Entry 5UH6 (X-ray diffraction, 3.84 A resolution); this record covers chains C and D of the 9 polymer chains in the assembly.

# Chain C
Protein: DNA-directed RNA polymerase subunit beta
From: Mycobacterium tuberculosis (strain ATCC 25618 / H37Rv)
Notes: EC 2.7.7.6
Reference sequence: P9WGY9 (RPOB_MYCTU); residue numbers follow UniProt; this construct covers 1-1178
Chain sequence (1178 residues; numbered 1 to 1178; the number before each row is that of its first residue):
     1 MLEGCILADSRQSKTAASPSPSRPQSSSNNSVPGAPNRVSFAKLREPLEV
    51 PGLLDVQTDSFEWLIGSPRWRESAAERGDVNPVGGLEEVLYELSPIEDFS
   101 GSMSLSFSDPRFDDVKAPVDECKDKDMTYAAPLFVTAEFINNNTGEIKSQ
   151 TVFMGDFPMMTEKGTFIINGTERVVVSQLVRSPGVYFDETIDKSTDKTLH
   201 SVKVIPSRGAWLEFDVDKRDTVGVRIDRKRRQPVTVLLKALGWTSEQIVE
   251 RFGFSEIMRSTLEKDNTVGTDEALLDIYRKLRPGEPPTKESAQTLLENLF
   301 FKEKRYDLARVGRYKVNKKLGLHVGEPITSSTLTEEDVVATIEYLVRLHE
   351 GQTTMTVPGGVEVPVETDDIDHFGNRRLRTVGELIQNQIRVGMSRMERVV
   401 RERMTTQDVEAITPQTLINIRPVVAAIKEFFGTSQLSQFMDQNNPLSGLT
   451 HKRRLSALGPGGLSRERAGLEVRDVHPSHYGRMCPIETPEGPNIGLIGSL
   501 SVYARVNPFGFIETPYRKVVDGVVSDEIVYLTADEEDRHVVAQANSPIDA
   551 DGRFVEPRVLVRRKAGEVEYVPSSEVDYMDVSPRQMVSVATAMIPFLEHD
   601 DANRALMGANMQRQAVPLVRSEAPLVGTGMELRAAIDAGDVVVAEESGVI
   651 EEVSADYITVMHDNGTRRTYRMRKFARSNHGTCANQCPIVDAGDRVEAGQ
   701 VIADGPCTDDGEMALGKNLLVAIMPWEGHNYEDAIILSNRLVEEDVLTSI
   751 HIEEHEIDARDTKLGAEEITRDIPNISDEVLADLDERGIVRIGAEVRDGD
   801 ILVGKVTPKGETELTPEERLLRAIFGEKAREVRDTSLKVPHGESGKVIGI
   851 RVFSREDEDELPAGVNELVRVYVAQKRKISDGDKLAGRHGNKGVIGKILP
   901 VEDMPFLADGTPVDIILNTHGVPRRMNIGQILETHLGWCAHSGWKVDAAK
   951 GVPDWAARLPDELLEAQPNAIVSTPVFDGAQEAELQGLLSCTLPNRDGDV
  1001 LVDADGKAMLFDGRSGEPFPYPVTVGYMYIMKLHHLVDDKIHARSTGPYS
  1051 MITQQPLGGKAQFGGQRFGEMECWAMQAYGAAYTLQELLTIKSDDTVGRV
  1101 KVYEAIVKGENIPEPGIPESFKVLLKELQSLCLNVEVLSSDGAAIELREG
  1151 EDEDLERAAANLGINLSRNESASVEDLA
Disordered / not traced: 1-27, 1154-1178
Small-molecule neighbours: rifampicin (RFP): Arg173, Ser434, Gln435, Leu436, Ser437, Gln438, Phe439, Asp441, His451, Arg454, Ser456, Leu458, Arg465, Pro489, Asn493, Ile497, Asn610, Arg613, His680

# Chain D
Protein: DNA-directed RNA polymerase subunit beta'
From: Mycobacterium tuberculosis (strain ATCC 25618 / H37Rv)
Notes: EC 2.7.7.6
Reference sequence: P9WGY7 (RPOC_MYCTU); residue numbers follow UniProt; this construct covers 1-1316
Chain sequence (1316 residues; numbered 1 to 1316; the number before each row is that of its first residue):
     1 MLDVNFFDELRIGLATAEDIRQWSYGEVKKPETINYRTLKPEKDGLFCEK
    51 IFGPTRDWECYCGKYKRVRFKGIICERCGVEVTRAKVRRERMGHIELAAP
   101 VTHIWYFKGVPSRLGYLLDLAPKDLEKIIYFAAYVITSVDEEMRHNELST
   151 LEAEMAVERKAVEDQRDGELEARAQKLEADLAELEAEGAKADARRKVRDG
   201 GEREMRQIRDRAQRELDRLEDIWSTFTKLAPKQLIVDENLYRELVDRYGE
   251 YFTGAMGAESIQKLIENFDIDAEAESLRDVIRNGKGQKKLRALKRLKVVA
   301 AFQQSGNSPMGMVLDAVPVIPPELRPMVQLDGGRFATSDLNDLYRRVINR
   351 NNRLKRLIDLGAPEIIVNNEKRMLQESVDALFDNGRRGRPVTGPGNRPLK
   401 SLSDLLKGKQGRFRQNLLGKRVDYSGRSVIVVGPQLKLHQCGLPKLMALE
   451 LFKPFVMKRLVDLNHAQNIKSAKRMVERQRPQVWDVLEEVIAEHPVLLNR
   501 APTLHRLGIQAFEPMLVEGKAIQLHPLVCEAFNADFDGDQMAVHLPLSAE
   551 AQAEARILMLSSNNILSPASGRPLAMPRLDMVTGLYYLTTEVPGDTGEYQ
   601 PASGDHPETGVYSSPAEAIMAADRGVLSVRAKIKVRLTQLRPPVEIEAEL
   651 FGHSGWQPGDAWMAETTLGRVMFNELLPLGYPFVNKQMHKKVQAAIINDL
   701 AERYPMIVVAQTVDKLKDAGFYWATRSGVTVSMADVLVPPRKKEILDHYE
   751 ERADKVEKQFQRGALNHDERNEALVEIWKEATDEVGQALREHYPDDNPII
   801 TIVDSGATGNFTQTRTLAGMKGLVTNPKGEFIPRPVKSSFREGLTVLEYF
   851 INTHGARKGLADTALRTADSGYLTRRLVDVSQDVIVREHDCQTERGIVVE
   901 LAERAPDGTLIRDPYIETSAYARTLGTDAVDEAGNVIVERGQDLGDPEID
   951 ALLAAGITQVKVRSVLTCATSTGVCATCYGRSMATGKLVDIGEAVGIVAA
  1001 QSIGEPGTQLTMRTFHQGGVGEDITGGLPRVQELFEARVPRGKAPIADVT
  1051 GRVRLEDGERFYKITIVPDDGGEEVVYDKISKRQRLRVFKHEDGSERVLS
  1101 DGDHVEVGQQLMEGSADPHEVLRVQGPREVQIHLVREVQEVYRAQGVSIH
  1151 DKHIEVIVRQMLRRVTIIDSGSTEFLPGSLIDRAEFEAENRRVVAEGGEP
  1201 AAGRPVLMGITKASLATDSWLSAASFQETTRVLTDAAINCRSDKLNGLKE
  1251 NVIIGKLIPAGTGINRYRNIAVQPTEEARAAAYTIPSYEDQYYSPDFGAA
  1301 TGAAVPLDDYGYSDYR
Disordered / not traced: 1-2, 1012-1025, 1282-1316
Ion coordination: Zn2+ site 1: Cys60, Cys62, Cys75, Cys78; Mg2+: Asp535, Asp537, Asp539 (shared with 1 residue of chain I); Zn2+ site 2: Cys891, Cys968, Cys975, Cys978
UniProt features mapped onto this chain:
  - binding site (Zn(2+)): Cys60, Cys62, Cys75, Cys78, Cys891, Cys968, Cys975, Cys978
  - binding site (Mg(2+)): Asp535, Asp537, Asp539

# Interface between chain C and chain D
Pairs across the interface (334; chain C residue first):
  Asp196(C) with Lys1082(D), salt bridge
  Leu470(C) with Asp862(D)
  Arg473(C) with Arg857(D), hydrogen bond (backbone-side chain)
  Val475(C) with Phe850(D), hydrophobic; His854(D), hydrogen bond (backbone-side chain); Arg857(D)
  His476(C) with Phe850(D)
  Tyr480(C) with Val846(D); Phe850(D), hydrophobic
  Pro485(C) with Thr853(D); Arg857(D), hydrogen bond (backbone-side chain)
  Ile486(C) with Tyr849(D), hydrophobic; Thr853(D); Arg857(D)
  Thr488(C) with Arg857(D)
  Ile494(C) with Arg857(D); Leu860(D), hydrophobic
  Gly495(C) with Arg857(D)
  Gln543(C) with Val846(D); Leu847(D)
  Arg562(C) with Leu847(D)
  Val568(C) with Leu847(D), hydrophobic
  Met586(C) with Val846(D), hydrophobic; Phe850(D), hydrophobic
  Leu597(C) with Tyr849(D), hydrogen bond (backbone-side chain)
  Glu598(C) with Gly843(D); Leu844(D), hydrogen bond (backbone-backbone); Tyr849(D)
  His599(C) with Phe840(D), hydrogen bond (side chain-backbone); Arg841(D); Glu842(D); Gly843(D)
  Asp600(C) with Phe840(D); Tyr849(D), hydrogen bond (backbone-side chain)
  Asp601(C) with Phe840(D)
  Ala602(C) with Thr853(D); Ala856(D), hydrophobic
  Asn603(C) with Ala856(D); Leu860(D)
  Ala605(C) with Tyr849(D)
  Ile723(C) with Thr730(D)
  Met724(C) with Thr725(D)
  Pro725(C) with Ala724(D); Thr725(D); Val729(D)
  Trp726(C) with Thr725(D)
  Glu727(C) with Phe721(D); Tyr722(D); Thr725(D), hydrogen bond (backbone-side chain); Arg726(D), salt bridge
  Gly728(C) with Val432(D); Pro434(D); Phe721(D)
  His729(C) with Val432(D); Pro434(D)
  Asn730(C) with Asp580(D)
  Tyr731(C) with Val432(D), hydrophobic; Pro526(D), hydrogen bond (side chain-backbone); Phe536(D); Arg578(D), hydrogen bond; Leu579(D), hydrophobic; Asp580(D); Met581(D), hydrophobic; Phe721(D), hydrophobic
  Glu732(C) with Ala534(D); Asp535(D); Phe536(D), hydrogen bond (backbone-backbone); Arg578(D), salt bridge; Leu579(D)
  Asp733(C) with Phe536(D)
  Arg760(C) with Asp331(D), hydrogen bond (side chain-backbone)
  Arg797(C) with Gln479(D), hydrogen bond
  Asp798(C) with Gln479(D)
  Asp800(C) with Arg478(D), salt bridge
  Thr812(C) with Glu59(D)
  Glu813(C) with Lys66(D); Arg67(D), salt bridge
  Gly882(C) with Val429(D); Val431(D)
  Lys884(C) with Asp537(D)
  Lys892(C) with Asp537(D)
  Gly893(C) with Phe536(D)
  Val894(C) with Ile430(D); Phe536(D), hydrogen bond (backbone-backbone); Gly538(D)
  Ile895(C) with Val431(D)
  Gly896(C) with Val431(D)
  Asn918(C) with Asp580(D), hydrogen bond
  Thr919(C) with Val729(D), hydrogen bond (side chain-backbone); Thr730(D); Val731(D)
  His920(C) with Leu579(D), hydrogen bond (side chain-backbone); Asp580(D), salt bridge; Thr583(D); Ile802(D)
  Arg924(C) with Thr808(D), hydrogen bond; Gln813(D)
  Met926(C) with Gln813(D); Leu817(D), hydrophobic; Phe840(D), hydrophobic
  Ile928(C) with Leu817(D), hydrophobic; Phe840(D)
  Ile931(C) with Val731(D), hydrophobic; Met733(D)
  His935(C) with Ser732(D); Met733(D), hydrogen bond (side chain-backbone)
  Phe977(C) with Val846(D), hydrophobic
  Glu982(C) with Met733(D); Arg841(D); Glu842(D)
  Gln986(C) with Met733(D)
  Asp1005(C) with Ser732(D), hydrogen bond (backbone-side chain); Ala734(D)
  Lys1007(C) with Ser732(D); Asp735(D), salt bridge
  Asp1012(C) with Arg726(D), salt bridge
  Phe1019(C) with Thr725(D)
  Pro1020(C) with Arg726(D)
  Tyr1021(C) with Tyr587(D), hydrogen bond; Arg630(D); Ser727(D); Gly728(D)
  Pro1022(C) with Thr730(D), hydrogen bond (backbone-side chain)
  Thr1024(C) with Thr730(D); Val731(D), hydrogen bond (side chain-backbone); Ser732(D)
  Val1037(C) with Val429(D), hydrophobic
  Asp1038(C) with Lys520(D), salt bridge
  Lys1040(C) with Arg427(D); Val429(D); Gln540(D)
  Ile1041(C) with Arg427(D); Ser428(D); Lys520(D)
  His1042(C) with Gly426(D); Arg427(D), hydrogen bond (backbone-backbone)
  Ala1043(C) with Ser425(D); Gly426(D); Glu450(D)
  Arg1044(C) with Asp423(D), salt bridge; Tyr424(D), hydrogen bond (backbone-backbone); Ser425(D), hydrogen bond (backbone-backbone); Glu450(D)
  Ser1045(C) with Asp423(D); Tyr424(D), hydrogen bond (backbone-backbone); Glu450(D), hydrogen bond; Lys453(D)
  Thr1046(C) with Tyr424(D)
  Tyr1049(C) with Asp423(D), hydrogen bond
  Met1051(C) with Arg89(D); Pro326(D), hydrophobic; Val328(D), hydrophobic
  Ile1052(C) with Arg89(D), hydrogen bond (backbone-side chain); Arg412(D)
  Thr1053(C) with Arg412(D); Asn416(D)
  Gln1054(C) with Arg89(D)
  Gln1055(C) with Asn416(D), hydrogen bond (side chain-backbone); Lys420(D); Arg421(D), hydrogen bond (side chain-backbone)
  Pro1056(C) with Arg421(D); Val422(D); Asp423(D)
  Leu1057(C) with Arg421(D)
  Gly1065(C) with Arg421(D); Val422(D)
  Gln1066(C) with Arg421(D); Val422(D), hydrogen bond (backbone-backbone); Ser425(D), hydrogen bond (backbone-side chain); Gly426(D); Arg427(D), hydrogen bond; His544(D)
  Arg1067(C) with Gln415(D), hydrogen bond (side chain-backbone); Gly419(D), hydrogen bond (side chain-backbone); Lys420(D); Arg421(D)
  Phe1068(C) with Gly419(D); Lys420(D), hydrogen bond (backbone-backbone); Val422(D), hydrophobic; Ile509(D), hydrophobic; His544(D)
  Glu1070(C) with Leu418(D); Arg875(D), salt bridge
  Met1071(C) with Thr503(D)
  Glu1072(C) with Asn499(D); Thr503(D), hydrogen bond; Ile509(D)
  Cys1073(C) with Leu418(D), hydrogen bond (side chain-backbone)
  Trp1074(C) with Arg875(D); Val878(D); Ile997(D); Gln1001(D), hydrogen bond (backbone-side chain)
  Ala1075(C) with Thr503(D); Arg506(D); Gln1001(D)
  Met1076(C) with Ile509(D), hydrophobic; Met559(D), hydrophobic
  Gln1077(C) with Gln882(D); Ala994(D); Ile997(D); Leu1248(D)
  Ala1078(C) with Arg506(D), hydrogen bond (backbone-side chain); Val998(D), hydrophobic; Gln1001(D)
  Tyr1079(C) with Arg506(D), hydrogen bond (side chain-backbone); Leu507(D); Ile509(D), hydrogen bond (side chain-backbone); Leu558(D); Met559(D), hydrophobic; Asn564(D)
  Gly1080(C) with Glu554(D); Gly1261(D); Thr1262(D), hydrogen bond (backbone-side chain)
  Ala1081(C) with Glu554(D)
  Ala1082(C) with Glu554(D), hydrogen bond (backbone-side chain); Ile1258(D), hydrophobic; Thr1262(D), hydrogen bond (backbone-side chain); Gly1263(D)
  Tyr1083(C) with Glu550(D); Glu554(D), hydrogen bond (backbone-side chain); Leu1257(D), hydrophobic; Thr1262(D); Arg1268(D)
  Thr1084(C) with Ala551(D), hydrogen bond (side chain-backbone); Glu554(D), hydrogen bond (backbone-side chain)
  Leu1085(C) with Ile1258(D), hydrophobic
  Gln1086(C) with Gly1255(D); Leu1257(D)
  Glu1087(C) with Pro546(D); Leu547(D), hydrogen bond (side chain-backbone); Ser548(D), hydrogen bond (side chain-backbone); Ala551(D)
  Leu1088(C) with Val422(D)
  Leu1089(C) with Lys420(D); Val1252(D), hydrophobic
  Thr1090(C) with Gly1255(D)
  Lys1092(C) with Val422(D); Asp423(D), hydrogen bond (backbone-backbone); Tyr424(D); Leu545(D), hydrogen bond (side chain-backbone); Pro546(D); Leu547(D)
  Ser1093(C) with Lys420(D); Arg421(D), hydrogen bond (side chain-backbone)
  Asp1094(C) with Lys420(D)
  Thr1096(C) with Lys86(D)
  Val1102(C) with Leu547(D), hydrophobic
  Tyr1103(C) with Tyr424(D); Pro454(D), hydrophobic; Met457(D)
  Ile1106(C) with Pro454(D); Phe455(D), hydrophobic
  Val1107(C) with Pro454(D); Met457(D), hydrophobic; Lys458(D)
  Gly1109(C) with Lys458(D)
  Ile1112(C) with Ser548(D)
  Gly1116(C) with Asn5(D)
  Ile1117(C) with Asn5(D)
  Pro1118(C) with Ile1254(D)
  Glu1119(C) with Lys86(D), salt bridge; Arg89(D), salt bridge
  Ser1120(C) with Asn416(D); Leu417(D); Lys420(D)
  Phe1121(C) with Ile1253(D), hydrophobic; Ile1254(D), hydrophobic
  Val1123(C) with Leu324(D), hydrophobic; Arg412(D)
  Leu1124(C) with Leu406(D), hydrophobic; Phe413(D), hydrophobic; Leu417(D), hydrophobic
  Lys1126(C) with Glu90(D), hydrogen bond (side chain-backbone); Met92(D); Leu324(D)
  Glu1127(C) with Leu405(D); Leu406(D); Arg412(D), salt bridge
  Leu1128(C) with Leu406(D), hydrophobic
  Gln1129(C) with Trp23(D); Met92(D); Pro318(D)
  Ser1130(C) with Pro318(D); Ile320(D); Phe382(D); Leu402(D)
  Leu1131(C) with His103(D), hydrogen bond (backbone-side chain); Trp105(D), hydrophobic; Phe382(D), hydrophobic
  Cys1132(C) with Leu14(D); Ala15(D), hydrogen bond (backbone-backbone); His103(D); Leu314(D), hydrophobic; Pro318(D); Phe382(D), hydrophobic
  Leu1133(C) with Gly13(D); Trp105(D), hydrophobic; Tyr106(D); Leu1233(D), hydrophobic; Ala1237(D), hydrophobic
  Asn1134(C) with Arg11(D); Ile12(D); Gly13(D), hydrogen bond (backbone-backbone); Ala15(D); Asp19(D), hydrogen bond; Trp23(D)
  Val1135(C) with Leu10(D), hydrophobic; Arg11(D); Ile12(D), hydrophobic
  Glu1136(C) with Leu10(D); Arg11(D), salt bridge
  Val1137(C) with Phe7(D), hydrophobic; Glu9(D); Leu10(D), hydrophobic
  Leu1138(C) with Phe7(D); Asp8(D), hydrogen bond (backbone-backbone); Glu9(D), hydrogen bond (backbone-backbone); Arg11(D)
  Ser1139(C) with Asp8(D)
  Ser1140(C) with Asp8(D)
  Ile1145(C) with Phe7(D), hydrophobic
  Arg1148(C) with Lys86(D), hydrogen bond (side chain-backbone); Glu90(D), salt bridge
  Glu1149(C) with Glu90(D)
  Gly1150(C) with Tyr25(D), hydrogen bond (backbone-side chain)
  Glu1151(C) with Tyr25(D)
  Asp1152(C) with Gln22(D), hydrogen bond (backbone-backbone); Trp23(D); Ser24(D); Tyr25(D)
  Glu1153(C) with Arg21(D); Gln22(D); Ser24(D); Tyr25(D)
Also at the interface, not in a pair above, chain C (177 interface residues in all): Asp474, Pro477, His479, Cys484, Glu487, Pro583, Leu606, Ala734, Asp758, Lys763, Gly799, Asp881, Lys897, Val922, Pro923, Leu932, Gln981, Leu985, Leu989, Ser1015, Val1023, Gly1058, Phe1063, Gly1069, Arg1099, Lys1108, Glu1114, Gly1142, Leu1147
Also at the interface, not in a pair above, chain D (184 interface residues in all): Asp3, Val4, Phe6, Ile20, Gly26, Arg37, Leu39, Ser403, Arg414, Gln435, Pro444, Met447, Leu451, Ile469, Lys473, Leu497, Ala501, His505, Gln510, Ala521, Cys529, Ala542, Thr816, Lys821, Arg834, Asn852, Lys858, Ala861, Leu865, Thr874, Trp1220, Lys1256, Ala1260

# In short
The interface between chain C and chain D involves 177 residues on one side and 184 on the other, with 65
hydrogen bonds and 16 salt bridges. Among the polar pairs are Asp196(C)-Lys1082(D), Glu727(C)-Arg726(D) and
Glu732(C)-Arg578(D). Ligands of chain C: rifampicin.
Chain C is DNA-directed RNA polymerase subunit beta and chain D is DNA-directed RNA polymerase subunit beta',
both from Mycobacterium tuberculosis (strain ATCC 25618 / H37Rv); the structure, Crystal structure of
Mycobacterium tuberculosis transcription initiation complex containing 2ntRNA in complex with Rifampin, was
determined by X-ray diffraction (same publication as 5UH5, 5UH8, 5UH9, 5UHA, 5UHB, 5UHC and 4 further
entries).
